PDB entry 1U1C | X-ray diffraction, 2.20 A resolution | chains D and E of the 6 polymer chains in the assembly

Chain D (and E):
Protein: Uridine phosphorylase
Source organism: Escherichia coli
Notes: EC 2.4.2.3; chain E of this document is another copy of the same molecule, construct and numbering; everything in this record applies to it too
Reference sequence: P12758 (UDP_ECOLI); residues 2-253 here correspond to UniProt positions 1-252 (UniProt number = residue number - 1)
Sequence (256 residues; each row starts with the number of its first residue; numbers below 1 keep their minus sign (Gly-2 is residue -2)):
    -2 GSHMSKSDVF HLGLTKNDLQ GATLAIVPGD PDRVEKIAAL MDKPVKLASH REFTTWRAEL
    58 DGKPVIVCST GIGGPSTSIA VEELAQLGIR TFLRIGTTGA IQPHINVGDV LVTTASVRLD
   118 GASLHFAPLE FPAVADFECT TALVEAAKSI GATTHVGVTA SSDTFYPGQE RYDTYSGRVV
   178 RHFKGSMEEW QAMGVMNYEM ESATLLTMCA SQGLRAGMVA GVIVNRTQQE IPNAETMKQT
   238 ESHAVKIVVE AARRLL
Unresolved in the structure: -2 to 3, 226-233 (chain E: -2 to 2)
Differences from the reference sequence: cloning artifact (-2 to 1)
Metal / ion sites: K+: Glu49, Ile69, Ser73 (shared with 3 residues of chain C)
Small-molecule neighbours:
  - BAU (1-((2-hydroxyethoxy)methyl)-5-benzylpyrimidine-2,4(1h,3h)-dione), molecule 1: Phe7, His8, Arg48
  - BAU, molecule 2: Ile69, Thr94, Thr95, Gly96, Phe162, Gln166, Arg168, Tyr195, Glu196, Met197, Ile220, Val221

How chain D and chain E interact:
Pairs across the interface - 48 pairs, chain D then chain E:
  Ala112(D) with Pro129(E), hydrophobic; Val131(E), hydrophobic
  Ser113(D) with Glu127(E); Pro129(E)
  Val114(D) with Glu127(E); Phe128(E), hydrophobic; Pro129(E)
  Arg115(D) with Glu127(E), hydrogen bond (backbone-backbone)
  Phe123(D) with Met190(E)
  Pro125(D) with Trp187(E), hydrophobic; Met190(E)
  Leu126(D) with Leu126(E); Glu127(E)
  Glu127(D) with Ser113(E); Val114(E); Arg115(E), hydrogen bond (backbone-backbone); Leu116(E); Leu126(E)
  Phe128(D) with Val114(E), hydrophobic; Met190(E), hydrophobic; Val192(E), hydrophobic
  Pro129(D) with Ala112(E), hydrophobic; Ser113(E); Val114(E); Val155(E), hydrophobic
  Val131(D) with Ala112(E), hydrophobic; Val155(E), hydrophobic
  Phe134(D) with Phe134(E), hydrophobic; Thr137(E); Thr138(E); Val141(E), hydrophobic
  Thr137(D) with Phe134(E)
  Thr138(D) with Phe134(E)
  Val141(D) with Phe134(E), hydrophobic
  Val155(D) with Pro129(E), hydrophobic; Val131(E), hydrophobic
  Trp187(D) with Pro125(E), hydrophobic; Glu127(E)
  Ala189(D) with Ser208(E)
  Met190(D) with Phe123(E); Ala124(E), hydrophobic; Pro125(E); Ala207(E); Ser208(E)
  Val192(D) with Phe128(E), hydrophobic
  Ala207(D) with Met190(E)
  Ser208(D) with Ala189(E); Met190(E)
Other interface residues (no listed pair), chain D (28 interface residues in all): Thr111, Leu116, Ala124, Ala130, Val153, His179
Other interface residues (no listed pair), chain E (28 interface residues in all): Thr111, Ala130, Val153, His179

Summary:
Chain D and chain E each contribute 28 residues to their interface, with 2 hydrogen bonds. The hydrogen-bonded
pair Arg115(D)-Glu127(E) is a backbone contact. Ligands of chain D: compound BAU. Glu49(D), Ile69(D) and
Ser73(D) form the K+ site.
Chain D and chain E are both Uridine phosphorylase (Escherichia coli); the structure, Structure of E. coli
uridine phosphorylase complexed to 5-benzylacyclouridine (BAU), was determined by X-ray diffraction (same
publication as 1U1D, 1U1E, 1U1F and 1U1G).
